Entry 9EFK (electron microscopy, 1.90 A resolution); this record covers chains P and BZ of the 48 polymer chains in the assembly.

Chain P:
Protein: orf18
Source organism: Legionella pneumophila
Reference sequence: A0A140AYN6 (A0A140AYN6_LEGPN); residues 1-818 here = UniProt positions 1-818
Amino-acid sequence (818 residues; each row starts with the number of its first residue):
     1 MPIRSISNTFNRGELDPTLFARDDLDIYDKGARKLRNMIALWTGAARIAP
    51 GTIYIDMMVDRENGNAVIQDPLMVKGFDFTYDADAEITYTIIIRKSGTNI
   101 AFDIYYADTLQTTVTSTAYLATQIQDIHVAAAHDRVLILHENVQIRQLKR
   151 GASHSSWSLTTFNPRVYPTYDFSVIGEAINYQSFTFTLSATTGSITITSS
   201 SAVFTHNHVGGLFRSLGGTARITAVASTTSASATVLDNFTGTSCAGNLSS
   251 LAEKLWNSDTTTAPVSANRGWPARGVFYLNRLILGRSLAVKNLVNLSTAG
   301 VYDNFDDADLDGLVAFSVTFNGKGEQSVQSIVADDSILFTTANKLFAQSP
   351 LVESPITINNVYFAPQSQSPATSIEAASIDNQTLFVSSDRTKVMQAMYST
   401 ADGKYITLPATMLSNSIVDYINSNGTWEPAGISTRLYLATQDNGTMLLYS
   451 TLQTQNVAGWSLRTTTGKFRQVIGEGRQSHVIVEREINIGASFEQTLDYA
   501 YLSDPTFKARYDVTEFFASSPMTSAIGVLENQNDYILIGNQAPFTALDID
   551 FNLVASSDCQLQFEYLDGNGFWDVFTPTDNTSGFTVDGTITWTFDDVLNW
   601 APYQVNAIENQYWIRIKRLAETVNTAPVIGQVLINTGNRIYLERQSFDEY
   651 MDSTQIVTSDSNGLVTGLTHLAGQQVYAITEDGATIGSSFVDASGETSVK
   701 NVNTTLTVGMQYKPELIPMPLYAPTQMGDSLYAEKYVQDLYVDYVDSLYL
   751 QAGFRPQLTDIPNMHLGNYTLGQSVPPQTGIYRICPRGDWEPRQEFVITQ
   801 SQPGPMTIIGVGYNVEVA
Unresolved in the structure: 1

Chain BZ:
Protein: orf22
Source organism: Legionella pneumophila
Reference sequence: A0A140AYP0 (A0A140AYP0_LEGPN); residues 1-658 here = UniProt positions 1-658
Amino-acid sequence (658 residues; row label = number of the first residue in the row):
     1 MSNIKINDVFQRIQYAASAGQTQFTIPFPFFDNEYVLVWQNGVQLVMGGA
    51 PGQYGISGAGSPSGGLITLVTPAALNDIITIQGDMPIDRTSIYSATISNL
   101 TGSDLNGDFNREVVMMKQIQTTQALLQLQYAPWLEVSQDPDVTKDRYLPL
   151 LGSGQVWRMNDSGTGIEAYTIDETPAPSSSPFIIYQADATLSNAQNLGAL
   201 TSGILKQTVGGGSSTLSIAQNAVDYWAPGDELTRSQAPVSPDDVVNKAYA
   251 DSIASGFTFINPVNAASTANFNSTYNNGSSGVGATLTATSNGAFSLDGQA
   301 GVLNKSYLMKDQTNTFENGIYILTQVGDGSTPAILTRATYFDQPSEIQPG
   351 DLVPVLAGTVNNGTLWLQTDTVSAVGTDPITFIAFLPAFSNIVTISGNQT
   401 ITGDKTFTGTTTLDNFIFVGSNIQHLGDTGNQIIFGTATQINTINNNTIS
   451 DLSSSGLRLGAANARVSTILDEDDMASDSATALATQQSIKAYVDNFRAAG
   501 AILQTVSTNMTNTFSASLAAGSGFSDVTGFNVSITPSATANKVFIKVDML
   551 LASDTVDIVVVVRLKRNGTPIDIGNAAGSRIQITTGSTNAKALDGLQAVS
   601 FSFLDSPATTSAITYQVDIGQRTSGSAVGIVVNRSGADVDSSSYTRGAST
   651 ITAQEIKG
Unresolved in the structure: 1, 174-658

Interface between chain P and chain BZ:
Residue-residue contacts (19; chain P residue first):
  N569(P) - N3(BZ)  hydrogen bond (side chain-backbone)
  F571(P) - S61(BZ)
  F571(P) - P62(BZ)  hydrophobic
  F571(P) - S63(BZ)
  N599(P) - K5(BZ)  hydrogen bond
  D760(P) - S103(BZ)
  P762(P) - N99(BZ)
  P762(P) - L100(BZ)
  P762(P) - T101(BZ)
  M764(P) - S98(BZ)
  M764(P) - N99(BZ)
  M764(P) - L100(BZ)  hydrogen bond (backbone-backbone)
  H765(P) - S98(BZ)
  H765(P) - N99(BZ)
  L766(P) - Y93(BZ)  hydrophobic
  L766(P) - I97(BZ)
  L766(P) - S98(BZ)  hydrogen bond (backbone-backbone)
  G767(P) - I97(BZ)
  N768(P) - I97(BZ)
Also at the interface, not in a pair above, chain P (12 interface residues in all): D573, Y782
Also at the interface, not in a pair above, chain BZ (14 interface residues in all): I4, T96

In short:
12 residues of chain P face 14 of chain BZ across their interface, with 4 hydrogen bonds. Polar contacts
include N569(P)-N3(BZ), N599(P)-K5(BZ) and M764(P)-L100(BZ).
Chain P is orf18 and chain BZ is orf22, both from Legionella pneumophila; the structure, Cryo-EM structure of
the portal-tail complex of LME-1 phage, was determined by electron microscopy.
